6UQO - chains D and E of the 22 polymer chains in the assembly; structure by electron microscopy, 3.10 A resolution.

Chain D (and E):
Name: ATP-dependent Clp protease ATP-binding subunit ClpA
From: Escherichia coli (strain K12)
Notes: EC 3.4.21.92; chain E of this document is another copy of the same molecule, construct and numbering; everything in this record applies to it too
UniProtKB: A0A4S4P650 (A0A4S4P650_ECOLI); residues 169-746 here = UniProt positions 169-746
Sequence (578 residues; numbered 169 to 746; the number before each row is that of its first residue):
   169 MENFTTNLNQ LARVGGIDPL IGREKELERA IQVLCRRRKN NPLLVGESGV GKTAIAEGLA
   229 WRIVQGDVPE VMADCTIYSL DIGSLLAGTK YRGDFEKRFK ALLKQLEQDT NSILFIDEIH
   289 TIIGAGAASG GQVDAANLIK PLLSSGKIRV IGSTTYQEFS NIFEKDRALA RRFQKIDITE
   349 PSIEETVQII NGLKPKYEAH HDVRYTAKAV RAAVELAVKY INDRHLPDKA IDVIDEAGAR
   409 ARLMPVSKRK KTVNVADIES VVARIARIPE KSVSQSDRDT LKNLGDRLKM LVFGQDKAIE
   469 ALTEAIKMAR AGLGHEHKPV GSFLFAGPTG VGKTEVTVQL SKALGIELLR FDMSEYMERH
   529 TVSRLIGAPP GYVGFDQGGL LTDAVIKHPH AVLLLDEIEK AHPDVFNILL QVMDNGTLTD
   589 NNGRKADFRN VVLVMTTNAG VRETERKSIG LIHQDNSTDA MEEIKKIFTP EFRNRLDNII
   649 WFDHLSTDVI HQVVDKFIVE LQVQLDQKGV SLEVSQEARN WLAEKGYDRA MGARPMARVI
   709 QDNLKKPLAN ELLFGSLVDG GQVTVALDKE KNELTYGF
Small-molecule neighbours:
  - ATP-gamma-S (AGS; phosphothiophosphoric acid-adenylate ester), molecule 1: P187, L188, I189, R191, S216, G217, V218, G219, K220, T221, A222, I357, L361, P395, D396, I399
  - ATP-gamma-S (AGS), molecule 2: L459, V460, F461, Q463, T497, G498, V499, G500, K501, T502, E503, E565, N606, L653, V661, K664, F665, A701, R702

How chain D and chain E interact:
Contacting residue pairs (82):
  K193(D) - R432(E)
  K193(D) - E438(E)  salt bridge
  E196(D) - R432(E)  salt bridge
  R197(D) - E404(E)  salt bridge
  R197(D) - R432(E)  hydrogen bond (side chain-backbone)
  R197(D) - I433(E)
  I199(D) - L411(E)  hydrophobic
  Q200(D) - E404(E)  hydrogen bond
  Q200(D) - A407(E)
  Q200(D) - R408(E)
  Q200(D) - L411(E)
  C203(D) - H369(E)
  C203(D) - A407(E)
  R204(D) - D400(E)  salt bridge
  R204(D) - D403(E)  salt bridge
  R204(D) - E404(E)  salt bridge
  R205(D) - K364(E)  hydrogen bond (side chain-backbone)
  R205(D) - Y365(E)
  R205(D) - H368(E)
  R205(D) - H369(E)
  R205(D) - D403(E)  hydrogen bond (backbone-side chain)
  E215(D) - K555(E)  salt bridge
  P237(D) - L411(E)  hydrophobic
  E238(D) - V414(E)
  V239(D) - R410(E)
  V239(D) - L411(E)  hydrophobic
  Y324(D) - K555(E)
  S328(D) - R592(E)
  N329(D) - D544(E)
  R335(D) - E326(E)  salt bridge
  R339(D) - E286(E)  salt bridge
  D345(D) - R435(E)  salt bridge
  S440(D) - L721(E)
  V441(D) - L720(E)
  V441(D) - L721(E)
  V441(D) - V726(E)  hydrophobic
  R446(D) - F722(E)
  K450(D) - F722(E)
  E472(D) - K714(E)
  K475(D) - N718(E)  hydrogen bond
  K475(D) - L721(E)
  K475(D) - F722(E)
  M476(D) - Q709(E)  hydrogen bond
  M476(D) - K714(E)
  A479(D) - K676(E)
  A479(D) - A717(E)  hydrophobic
  A479(D) - L721(E)  hydrophobic
  L481(D) - L669(E)  hydrophobic
  L481(D) - Q672(E)
  L481(D) - L673(E)  hydrophobic
  L481(D) - K713(E)
  L481(D) - L716(E)  hydrophobic
  L481(D) - L720(E)  hydrophobic
  G482(D) - Q672(E)  hydrogen bond (backbone-side chain)
  G482(D) - K713(E)
  H483(D) - Q709(E)
  P537(D) - H528(E)
  P538(D) - V541(E)  hydrophobic
  Y540(D) - H528(E)  hydrogen bond
  D572(D) - M525(E)
  N575(D) - S522(E)
  N575(D) - M525(E)  hydrogen bond
  N575(D) - K568(E)
  Q579(D) - D520(E)
  Q579(D) - S522(E)  hydrogen bond
  Q579(D) - E523(E)  hydrogen bond
  D582(D) - R702(E)  salt bridge
  T587(D) - E523(E)
  K633(D) - E613(E)  salt bridge
  T637(D) - R610(E)  hydrogen bond
  P638(D) - R610(E)
  E639(D) - N606(E)
  E639(D) - V609(E)
  E639(D) - R610(E)  salt bridge
  N642(D) - T497(E)
  N642(D) - M699(E)
  N642(D) - R702(E)
  N642(D) - R706(E)  hydrogen bond (backbone-side chain)
  R643(D) - R702(E)
  R643(D) - R706(E)
  L644(D) - R706(E)  hydrogen bond (backbone-side chain)
  D645(D) - R706(E)
Other interface residues (no listed pair), chain D (60 interface residues in all): V201, R206, K207, Q300, T347, L449, R478, G480, E484, R527, H528, G539, L578, N583, R641
Other interface residues (no listed pair), chain E (59 interface residues in all): K258, H288, T323, R392, D396, G498, R518, E526, E565

Overview:
The interface between chain D and chain E involves 60 residues on one side and 59 on the other, with 14
hydrogen bonds and 13 salt bridges. Polar contacts include K193(D)-E438(E), E196(D)-R432(E) and
R197(D)-E404(E). Chain D binds ATP-gamma-S.
Chain D and chain E are both ATP-dependent Clp protease ATP-binding subunit ClpA (Escherichia coli (strain
K12)); the structure, ClpA/ClpP Engaged State bound to RepA-GFP, was determined by electron microscopy (same
publication as 6UQE, 6W1Z, 6W20, 6W21, 6W22, 6W23 and 6W24).
